4F61 - chains E and I of the 9 polymer chains in the assembly; structure by X-ray diffraction, 4.17 A resolution (low resolution: residue-level contacts below are approximate; hydrogen-bond / salt-bridge calls are withheld).

Chain E:
Name: Tubulin alpha chain
Source organism: Ovis aries
UniProt: D0VWZ0 (D0VWZ0_SHEEP); residue numbers follow UniProt; this construct covers 1-451
Sequence (451 residues; numbered 1 to 451; the number before each row is that of its first residue):
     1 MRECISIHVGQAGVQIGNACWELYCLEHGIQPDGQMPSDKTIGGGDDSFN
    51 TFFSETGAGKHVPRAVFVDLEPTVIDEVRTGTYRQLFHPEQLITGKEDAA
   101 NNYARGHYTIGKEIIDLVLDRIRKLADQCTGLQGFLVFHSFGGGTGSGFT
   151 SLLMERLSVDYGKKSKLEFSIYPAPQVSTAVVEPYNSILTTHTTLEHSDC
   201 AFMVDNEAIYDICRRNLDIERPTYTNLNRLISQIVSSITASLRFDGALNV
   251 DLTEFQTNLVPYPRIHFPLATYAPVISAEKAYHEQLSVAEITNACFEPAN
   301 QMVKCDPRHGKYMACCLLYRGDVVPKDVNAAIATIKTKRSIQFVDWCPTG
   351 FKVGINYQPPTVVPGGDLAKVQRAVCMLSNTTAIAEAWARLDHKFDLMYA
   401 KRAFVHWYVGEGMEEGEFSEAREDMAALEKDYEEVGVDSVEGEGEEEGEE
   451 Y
Not modelled in the structure: 38-45, 440-451
Bound ions: Mg2+: E71 (together with GTP)
Small-molecule neighbours: GTP (guanosine-5'-triphosphate): G10, Q11, A12, Q15, I16, D69, E71, D98, A99, A100, N101, S140, G142, G143, G144, T145, G146, I171, P173, A174, V177, S178, T179, E183, N206, Y224, L227, N228, I231

Chain I:
Name: Stathmin-like domain R4
Source organism: Artificial gene
Sequence (240 residues; numbered 4 to 243; the number before each row is that of its first residue):
     4 ADMEVIELNKATSGQSWEVILKPPSFDGVPEFNASLPRRRDPSLEEIQKK
    54 LEAAEERRKYQEAELLKHLAEKREHEREVIQRAIEENNNWIKMAKEKLAQ
   104 KMESNKENREAHFAAMLERLQEKDKHAEEVRQRAIEENNNWIKMAKEKLA
   154 QKMESNKENRKYQEAELLKHLAEKREHEREVIQRAIEENNNWIKMAKEKL
   204 AQKMESNKENREAHFAAMLERLQEKDKHAEEVRKNKELKE
Not modelled in the structure: 37-42

Chain E / chain I interface:
Pairs across the interface (28):
  H107(E) - K155(I)
  Y108(E) - K155(I)
  Y108(E) - M156(I)
  Y108(E) - N159(I)
  T109(E) - R163(I)
  K112(E) - M156(I)
  K112(E) - N159(I)
  E155(E) - L152(I)
  E155(E) - K155(I)
  R156(E) - L152(I)
  S158(E) - W144(I)
  S158(E) - I145(I)
  V159(E) - I145(I)
  V159(E) - A148(I)
  K163(E) - N141(I)
  T193(E) - K155(I)
  E196(E) - K151(I)
  H197(E) - W144(I)
  V409(E) - Q166(I)
  G410(E) - R163(I)
  E411(E) - N159(I)
  E411(E) - R163(I)
  G412(E) - S158(I)
  G412(E) - N159(I)
  G412(E) - N162(I)
  G412(E) - R163(I)
  E414(E) - S158(I)
  E414(E) - N162(I)
Interface residues without a listed pair, chain E (20 interface residues in all): Y103, M413, E417
Interface residues without a listed pair, chain I (14 interface residues in all): E167

Overview:
20 residues of chain E face 14 of chain I across their interface. Chain E binds GTP.
Here chain E is Tubulin alpha chain (Ovis aries) and chain I is Stathmin-like domain R4 (Artificial gene).
Entry 4F61 (Tubulin:Stathmin-like domain complex) was determined by X-ray diffraction together with 4F6R from
the same study.
